PDB entry 7V2O | electron microscopy, 3.50 A resolution | chains A and I of the 22 polymer chains in the assembly

== Chain A ==
Molecule: 16s ribosomal RNA
Organism: Thermus thermophilus HB8
Sequence (1522 nucleotides; numbered 1 to 1522; the number before each row is that of its first residue):
     1 UUUGUUGGAG AGUUUGAUCC UGGCUCAGGG UGAACGCUGG CGGCGUGCCU AAGACAUGCA
    61 AGUCGUGCGG GCCGCGGGGU UUUACUCCGU GGUCAGCGGC GGACGGGUGA GUAACGCGUG
   121 GGUGACCUAC CCGGAAGAGG GGGACAACCC GGGGAAACUC GGGCUAAUCC CCCAUGUGGA
   181 CCCGCCCCUU GGGGUGUGUC CAAAGGGCUU UGCCCGCUUC CGGAUGGGCC CGCGUCCCAU
   241 CAGCUAGUUG GUGGGGUAAU GGCCCACCAA GGCGACGACG GGUAGCCGGU CUGAGAGGAU
   301 GGCCGGCCAC AGGGGCACUG AGACACGGGC CCCACUCCUA CGGGAGGCAG CAGUUAGGAA
   361 UCUUCCGCAA UGGGCGCAAG CCUGACGGAG CGACGCCGCU UGGAGGAAGA AGCCCUUCGG
   421 GGUGUAAACU CCUGAACCCG GGACGAAACC CCCGACGAGG GGACUGACGG UACCGGGGUA
   481 AUAGCGCCGG CCAACUCCGU GCCAGCAGCC GCGGUAAUAC GGAGGGCGCG AGCGUUACCC
   541 GGAUUCACUG GGCGUAAAGG GCGUGUAGGC GGCCUGGGGC GUCCCAUGUG AAAGACCACG
   601 GCUCAACCGU GGGGGAGCGU GGGAUACGCU CAGGCUAGAC GGUGGGAGAG GGUGGUGGAA
   661 UUCCCGGAGU AGCGGUGAAA UGCGCAGAUA CCGGGAGGAA CGCCGAUGGC GAAGGCAGCC
   721 ACCUGGUCCA CCCGUGACGC UGAGGCGCGA AAGCGUGGGG AGCAAACCGG AUUAGAUACC
   781 CGGGUAGUCC ACGCCCUAAA CGAUGCGCGC UAGGUCUCUG GGUCUCCUGG GGGCCGAAGC
   841 UAACGCGUUA AGCGCGCCGC CUGGGGAGUA CGGCCGCAAG GCUGAAACUC AAAGGAAUUG
   901 ACGGGGGCCC GCACAAGCGG UGGAGCAUGU GGUUUAAUUC GAAGCAACGC GAAGAACCUU
   961 ACCAGGCCUU GACAUGCUAG GGAACCCGGG UGAAAGCCUG GGGUGCCCCG CGAGGGGAGC
  1021 CCUAGCACAG GUGCUGCAUG GCCGUCGUCA GCUCGUGCCG UGAGGUGUUG GGUUAAGUCC
  1081 CGCAACGAGC GCAACCCCCG CCGUUAGUUG CCAGCGGUUC GGCCGGGCAC UCUAACGGGA
  1141 CUGCCCGCGA AAGCGGGAGG AAGGAGGGGA CGACGUCUGG UCAGCAUGGC CCUUACGGCC
  1201 UGGGCGACAC ACGUGCUACA AUGCCCACUA CAAAGCGAUG CCACCCGGCA ACGGGGAGCU
  1261 AAUCGCAAAA AGGUGGGCCC AGUUCGGAUU GGGGUCUGCA ACCCGACCCC AUGAAGCCGG
  1321 AAUCGCUAGU AAUCGCGGAU CAGCCAUGCC GCGGUGAAUA CGUUCCCGGG CCUUGUACAC
  1381 ACCGCCCGUC ACGCCAUGGG AGCGGGCUCU ACCCGAAGUC GCCGGGAGCC UACGGGCAGG
  1441 CGCCGAGGGU AGGGCCCGUG ACUGGGGCGA AGUCGUAACA AGGUAGCUGU ACCGGAAGGU
  1501 GCGGCUGGAU CACCUCCUUU CU
Unresolved in the structure: 1-4, 775-778, 1381-1386, 1477-1484, 1510-1522
From the paper describing this entry:
  - mutagenesis - A901G: decreased catalytic activity

== Chain I ==
Name: 30S ribosomal protein S9
Organism: Thermus thermophilus HB8
UniProt: P80374 (RS9_THET8); residues 1-128 here = UniProt positions 1-128
Chain sequence (128 residues; row label = number of the first residue in the row):
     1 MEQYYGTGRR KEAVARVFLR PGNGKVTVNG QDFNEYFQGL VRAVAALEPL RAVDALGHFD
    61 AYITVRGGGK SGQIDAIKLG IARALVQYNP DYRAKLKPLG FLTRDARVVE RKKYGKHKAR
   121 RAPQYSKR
Unresolved in the structure: 1

== Interface between chain A and chain I ==
Residue-residue contacts - 101 pairs, chain A then chain I:
  G920(A) - Gln124(I)  hydrogen bond to the base
  U921(A) - Gln124(I)  hydrogen bond to the sugar
  C1099(A) - Val108(I)  sugar contact
  G1100(A) - Arg104(I)  hydrogen bond to the phosphate
  G1100(A) - Ala106(I)  sugar contact
  C1101(A) - Arg9(I)  salt bridge to the phosphate
  C1101(A) - Arg83(I)  hydrogen bond to the phosphate
  C1101(A) - Arg104(I)  salt bridge to the phosphate
  C1102(A) - Arg9(I)  salt bridge to the phosphate
  C1102(A) - Arg83(I)  salt bridge to the phosphate
  C1111(A) - Arg16(I)  hydrogen bond to the sugar
  C1111(A) - Arg66(I)  phosphate contact
  C1112(A) - Arg16(I)  sugar contact
  C1112(A) - Arg66(I)  salt bridge to the phosphate
  A1113(A) - Gln3(I)  hydrogen bond to the sugar
  A1113(A) - Phe18(I)  sugar contact
  A1113(A) - Arg20(I)  hydrogen bond to the phosphate
  A1113(A) - Tyr62(I)  phosphate contact
  G1114(A) - Gln3(I)  sugar contact
  G1114(A) - Arg20(I)  salt bridge to the phosphate
  A1129(A) - Arg16(I)  base contact
  C1130(A) - Tyr5(I)  hydrogen bond to the sugar
  C1130(A) - Arg16(I)  hydrogen bond to the base
  U1131(A) - Thr7(I)  phosphate contact
  U1131(A) - Arg9(I)  salt bridge to the phosphate
  U1131(A) - Val14(I)  phosphate contact
  C1132(A) - Arg9(I)  salt bridge to the phosphate
  G1160(A) - Arg93(I)  salt bridge to the phosphate
  G1160(A) - Lys97(I)  salt bridge to the phosphate
  A1161(A) - Arg93(I)  salt bridge to the phosphate
  A1161(A) - Leu102(I)  sugar contact
  A1161(A) - Thr103(I)  phosphate contact
  A1161(A) - Arg104(I)  sugar contact
  A1162(A) - Thr103(I)  hydrogen bond to the phosphate
  G1168(A) - Glu110(I)  sugar contact
  G1168(A) - Arg111(I)  sugar contact
  G1168(A) - Lys113(I)  hydrogen bond to the phosphate
  G1169(A) - Arg111(I)  sugar contact
  G1169(A) - Lys113(I)  salt bridge to the phosphate
  A1170(A) - Tyr114(I)  hydrogen bond to the phosphate
  G1213(A) - Ser126(I)  hydrogen bond to the phosphate
  U1214(A) - Gln124(I)  hydrogen bond to the phosphate
  U1214(A) - Tyr125(I)  phosphate contact
  U1214(A) - Ser126(I)  hydrogen bond to the phosphate
  G1215(A) - Gln124(I)  hydrogen bond to the phosphate
  A1230(A) - Lys70(I)  hydrogen bond to the base
  C1231(A) - Tyr36(I)  sugar contact
  C1231(A) - Gly68(I)  hydrogen bond to the sugar
  C1231(A) - Lys70(I)  sugar contact
  C1231(A) - Gln73(I)  sugar contact
  A1232(A) - Glu12(I)  sugar contact
  A1232(A) - Gly67(I)  phosphate contact
  A1232(A) - Gly68(I)  hydrogen bond to the sugar
  A1233(A) - Glu12(I)  sugar contact
  G1273(A) - Gln38(I)  hydrogen bond to the sugar
  U1274(A) - Gln38(I)  sugar contact
  C1324(A) - Gln124(I)  sugar contact
  C1324(A) - Tyr125(I)  sugar contact
  C1324(A) - Arg128(I)  salt bridge to the phosphate
  G1325(A) - Arg121(I)  sugar contact
  G1325(A) - Ala122(I)  phosphate contact
  G1325(A) - Tyr125(I)  phosphate contact
  C1326(A) - Arg120(I)  sugar contact
  U1327(A) - Arg120(I)  salt bridge to the phosphate
  A1328(A) - Arg120(I)  salt bridge to the phosphate
  G1329(A) - Arg10(I)  hydrogen bond to the base
  G1329(A) - Arg107(I)  hydrogen bond to the base
  G1329(A) - Val108(I)  sugar contact
  U1330(A) - Val109(I)  phosphate contact
  U1330(A) - Glu110(I)  hydrogen bond to the phosphate
  U1330(A) - Arg120(I)  phosphate contact
  A1331(A) - Lys118(I)  salt bridge to the phosphate
  A1331(A) - Arg120(I)  phosphate contact
  A1331(A) - Arg121(I)  phosphate contact
  A1332(A) - Lys118(I)  salt bridge to the phosphate
  A1332(A) - Arg121(I)  salt bridge to the phosphate
  U1333(A) - Lys118(I)  base contact
  C1350(A) - Lys112(I)  salt bridge to the phosphate
  C1350(A) - Tyr114(I)  phosphate contact
  C1350(A) - Gly115(I)  hydrogen bond to the phosphate
  C1350(A) - Lys116(I)  phosphate contact
  G1351(A) - Arg111(I)  salt bridge to the phosphate
  G1351(A) - Lys112(I)  salt bridge to the phosphate
  G1351(A) - Lys113(I)  phosphate contact
  G1351(A) - Tyr114(I)  hydrogen bond to the phosphate
  C1352(A) - Arg111(I)  phosphate contact
  C1352(A) - Lys112(I)  hydrogen bond to the phosphate
  G1353(A) - Glu12(I)  phosphate contact
  G1354(A) - Lys11(I)  phosphate contact
  G1354(A) - Glu12(I)  phosphate contact
  G1354(A) - Gly68(I)  phosphate contact
  G1354(A) - Gly69(I)  phosphate contact
  G1354(A) - Val109(I)  phosphate contact
  U1355(A) - Lys11(I)  salt bridge to the phosphate
  U1355(A) - Gly69(I)  phosphate contact
  U1355(A) - Lys70(I)  phosphate contact
  U1355(A) - Ser71(I)  hydrogen bond to the phosphate
  U1355(A) - Gly72(I)  hydrogen bond to the phosphate
  G1356(A) - Lys11(I)  hydrogen bond to the base
  G1356(A) - Arg42(I)  salt bridge to the phosphate
  G1356(A) - Ser71(I)  hydrogen bond to the phosphate
Also at the interface, not in a pair above, chain A (51 interface residues in all): G944, G1167, G1272, U1323, C1349
Also at the interface, not in a pair above, chain I (52 interface residues in all): Leu40, His117, Pro123, Lys127

== Overview ==
The interface between chain A and chain I involves 51 residues on one side and 52 on the other; the contacts
include 30 hydrogen bonds and 23 salt bridges. Polar pairs include G920(A)-Gln124(I), C1130(A)-Arg16(I) and
A1230(A)-Lys70(I). From the paper: A901G of chain A reduces catalytic activity.
Here chain A is 16s ribosomal RNA and chain I is 30S ribosomal protein S9, both from Thermus thermophilus HB8.
Entry 7V2O (T.thermophilus 30S ribosome with KsgA, class K4) was determined by electron microscopy, deposited
together with 7V2L, 7V2M, 7V2N, 7V2P and 7V2Q.
